Entry 3L6F (X-ray diffraction, 2.10 A resolution); this record covers chains B and C of the 3 polymer chains in the assembly.

Chain B:
Protein: HLA class II histocompatibility antigen, DRB1-1 beta chain
From: Homo sapiens
Reference sequence: P04229 (2B11_HUMAN); residues 1-192 here correspond to UniProt positions 30-221 (UniProt number = residue number + 29)
Chain sequence (193 residues; each row starts with the number of its first residue; numbering starts at 0):
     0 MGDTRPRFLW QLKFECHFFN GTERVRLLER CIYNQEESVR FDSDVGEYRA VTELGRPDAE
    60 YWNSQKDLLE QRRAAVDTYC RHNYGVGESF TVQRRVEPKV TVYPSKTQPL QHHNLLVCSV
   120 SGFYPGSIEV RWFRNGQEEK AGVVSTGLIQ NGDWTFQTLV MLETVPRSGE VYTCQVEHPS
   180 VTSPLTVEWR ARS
Disordered / not traced: 191-192
Sequence notes: expression tag (0)
Disulfides: Cys15-Cys79, Cys117-Cys173

Chain C:
Protein: Melanoma antigen recognized by T-cells 1
Reference sequence: Q16655 (MAR1_HUMAN); residues 1-15 here correspond to UniProt positions 100-114 (UniProt number = residue number + 99)
Chain sequence (15 residues; numbered 1 to 15; the number before each row is that of its first residue):
     1 APPAYEKLSA EQSPP
Modified residues: Ser9 (phosphoserine; SEP)
Curated features (UniProtKB/Swiss-Prot):
  - modified residue: Ser9 (Phosphoserine)
From the paper describing this entry:
  - post-translational modification sites: Ser9
  - contacts within the chain: Lys7-Ser9 (water-mediated contact)
  - mutagenesis - A1I: unchanged signaling
  - mutagenesis - P2A, P3A, A4I: decreased signaling

Interface between chain B and chain C:
Pairs across the interface - 25 pairs, chain B then chain C:
  Leu11(B) - Ala10(C)  hydrophobic
  Phe13(B) - Leu8(C)  hydrophobic
  Leu26(B) - Leu8(C)  hydrophobic
  Pro56(B) - Pro14(C)
  Asp57(B) - Ser13(C)  hydrogen bond
  Asp57(B) - Pro14(C)
  Tyr60(B) - Gln12(C)
  Tyr60(B) - Pro14(C)
  Trp61(B) - Glu11(C)
  Trp61(B) - Gln12(C)  hydrogen bond (side chain-backbone)
  Trp61(B) - Ser13(C)
  Leu67(B) - Glu11(C)
  Arg71(B) - Leu8(C)
  Arg71(B) - Ser9(C)  hydrogen bond (side chain-backbone)
  Arg71(B) - Glu11(C)
  Tyr78(B) - Glu6(C)
  Tyr78(B) - Lys7(C)
  Tyr78(B) - Leu8(C)  hydrophobic
  His81(B) - Ala4(C)  hydrogen bond (side chain-backbone)
  His81(B) - Glu6(C)
  Asn82(B) - Tyr5(C)
  Asn82(B) - Glu6(C)
  Val85(B) - Ala4(C)
  Val85(B) - Tyr5(C)  hydrophobic
  Gly86(B) - Tyr5(C)
Other interface residues (no listed pair), chain B (19 interface residues in all): Tyr47, Gln64, Gln70, Ala74, Phe89
Other interface residues (no listed pair), chain C (13 interface residues in all): Pro3, Pro15
Interface features reported in the paper:
  - interface residues, chain C: Leu8(C), Ala10(C), Glu11(C)

Overview:
Chain B and chain C form an interface of 19 and 13 residues respectively; the contacts include 4 hydrogen
bonds. Among the polar pairs are Asp57(B)-Ser13(C), Trp61(B)-Gln12(C) and Arg71(B)-Ser9(C). From the paper:
P2A, P3A and A4I of chain C reduce signaling; interface residues Leu8(C), Ala10(C) and Glu11(C).
Chain B is HLA class II histocompatibility antigen, DRB1-1 beta chain (Homo sapiens) and chain C is Melanoma
antigen recognized by T-cells 1; the structure, Structure of MHC class II molecule HLA-DR1 complexed with
phosphopeptide MART-1, was determined by X-ray diffraction.
